PDB entry 7UV8 | X-ray diffraction, 2.70 A resolution | chains A and U of the 3 polymer chains in the assembly

Chain A:
Protein: Ubiquitin-conjugating enzyme E2 2
From: Saccharomyces cerevisiae S288C
Notes: EC 2.3.2.23
UniProtKB: P06104 (UBC2_YEAST); residue numbers follow UniProt; this construct covers 1-150
Sequence (150 residues; numbered 1 to 150; the number before each row is that of its first residue):
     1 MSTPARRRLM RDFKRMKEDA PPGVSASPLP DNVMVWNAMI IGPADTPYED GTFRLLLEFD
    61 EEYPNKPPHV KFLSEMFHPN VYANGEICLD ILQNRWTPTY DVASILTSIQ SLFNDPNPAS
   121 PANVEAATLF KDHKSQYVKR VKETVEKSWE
Not modelled in the structure: 1
Reported in the primary citation:
  - catalytic residues: C88 (citing earlier work)
  - conformationally variable residues (loop rearrangement): D90 to R95, P116 to S120
  - mutagenesis - G42A, T46A: decreased catalytic activity
  - mutagenesis - P43L, P47T: decreased binding to nucleosome
  - mutagenesis - C88A: unchanged stability in response to steady-state Bre1 levels
  - mutagenesis - P43L, D45K, P47T, E49K: decreased catalytic activity on H2Bub1
  - mutagenesis - E49K: decreased localization to chromatin occupancies
  - mutagenesis - P47T: increased localization to chromatin occupancy
  - mutagenesis - P43L: decreased localization to chromatin occupancy of Bre1

Chain U:
Protein: E3 ubiquitin-protein ligase BRE1
From: Saccharomyces cerevisiae S288C
Notes: EC 2.3.2.27
UniProtKB: Q07457 (BRE1_YEAST); residues 1-212 here = UniProt positions 1-212
Sequence (212 residues; numbered 1 to 212; the number before each row is that of its first residue):
     1 MTAEPATKKI KLELSDPSEP LTQSDVIAFQ KEALFRCINR RRVDFEALRK QYELSRRECI
    61 DVSRKLANIM ALIVTLARFI ETFCTDANEK QLCREIAQGD ETLIVQRSDS FMKLLTKYGK
   121 PNTTDSNTNS NASDHIQELT TELKNLRKSK EELFYENSQL TEEISALKEY YTNIIRKYDR
   181 DESFTIKRVF KEDKTDAVKE LREDEKESNE NN
Not modelled in the structure: 1-20, 122-131, 192-212

How chain A and chain U interact:
Residue-residue contacts - 13 pairs, chain A then chain U:
  P22(A) with V189(U); F190(U)
  G23(A) with V189(U), hydrogen bond (backbone-backbone)
  I41(A) with V189(U), hydrophobic
  A44(A) with R180(U)
  D45(A) with R176(U), salt bridge
  E49(A) with R176(U), salt bridge; R180(U), salt bridge
  D50(A) with R180(U), salt bridge
  E146(A) with F35(U)
  W149(A) with K31(U), hydrogen bond (backbone-side chain); F35(U), hydrophobic
  E150(A) with K31(U), hydrogen bond (backbone-side chain)
Other interface residues (no listed pair), chain A (12 interface residues in all): P43, Q110
Other interface residues (no listed pair), chain U (7 interface residues in all): I186
The authors on this interface:
  - specific contacts: D45(A)-R176(U), D50(A)-R180(U) (salt bridge), W149(A)-K31(U), E150(A)-K31(U)
  - interface residues, chain A: P43(A), E49(A), D50(A)
  - hot spots on chain A (mutagenesis) - P43L (5-fold): increased binding to Bre1
  - hot spots on chain A (mutagenesis) - E49K: abolished binding to Bre1
  - hot spots on chain A (mutagenesis) - E49K: decreased binding to Bre1R6BR
  - interface residues, chain U: R176(U), R180(U)

Summary:
12 residues of chain A and 7 residues of chain U are in contact; the contacts include 3 hydrogen bonds and 4
salt bridges. Polar contacts include D45(A)-R176(U), E49(A)-R176(U) and E49(A)-R180(U). The paper describes
contacts between D45(A) and R176(U), W149(A) and K31(U) and E150(A) and K31(U); a salt bridge between D50(A)
and R180(U). From the paper: the catalytic residue C88(A); P43L, D45K and P47T of chain A, among others,
reduce catalytic activity on H2Bub1; 7 substitutions were tested in all.
Chain A is Ubiquitin-conjugating enzyme E2 2 and chain U is E3 ubiquitin-protein ligase BRE1, both from
Saccharomyces cerevisiae S288C; the structure, Rad6-Bre1 Complex, was determined by X-ray diffraction,
deposited together with 7UVC.
